9DN4 - chains C and D of the 3 polymer chains in the assembly; structure by X-ray diffraction, 1.90 A resolution.

== Chain C ==
Name: Fab BL3-6S97N light chain
Source organism: Mus musculus
Notes: antibody fragment or engineered binder
Amino-acid sequence (233 residues; row label = number of the first residue in the row):
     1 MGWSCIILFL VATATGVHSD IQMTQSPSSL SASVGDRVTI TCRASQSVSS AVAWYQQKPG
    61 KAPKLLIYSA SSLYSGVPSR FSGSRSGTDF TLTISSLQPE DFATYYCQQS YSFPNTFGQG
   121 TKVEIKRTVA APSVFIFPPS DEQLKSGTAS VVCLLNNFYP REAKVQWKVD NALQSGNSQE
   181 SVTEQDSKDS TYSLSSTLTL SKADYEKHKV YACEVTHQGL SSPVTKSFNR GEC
Not modelled in the structure: 1-19, 232-233
Disulfide bonds: Cys42-Cys107, Cys153-Cys213

== Chain D ==
Name: Fab BL3-6S97N heavy chain
Source organism: Mus musculus
Notes: antibody fragment or engineered binder
Amino-acid sequence (250 residues; each row starts with the number of its first residue):
     1 MGWSCIILFL VATATGVHSE VQLVESGGGL VQPGGSLRLS CAASGFYISY SSIHWVRQAP
    61 GKGLEWVASI SPYSGSTYYA DSVKGRFTIS ADTSKNTAYL QMNSLRAEDT AVYYCARQGY
   121 RRRSGRGFDY WGQGTLVTVS SASTKGPSVF PLAPSSKSTS GGTAALGCLV KDYFPEPVTV
   181 SWNSGALTSG VHTFPAVLQS SGLYSLSSVV TVPSSSLGTQ TYICNVNHKP SNTKVDKKVE
   241 PKSCHHHHHH
Not modelled in the structure: 1-19, 157-161, 242-250
Disulfide bonds: Cys41-Cys115, Cys168-Cys224

== Interface between chain C and chain D ==
Residue-residue contacts - 70 pairs, chain C then chain D:
  Asp20(C) - Asp81(D)
  Tyr55(C) - Gly127(D)
  Tyr55(C) - Phe128(D)  hydrogen bond (side chain-backbone)
  Tyr55(C) - Trp131(D)
  Gln57(C) - Gln58(D)  hydrogen bond
  Gln57(C) - Tyr114(D)  hydrogen bond
  Lys61(C) - Tyr114(D)
  Ala62(C) - Tyr114(D)  hydrophobic
  Ala62(C) - Trp131(D)  hydrophobic
  Ala62(C) - Gly132(D)
  Pro63(C) - Leu64(D)  hydrophobic
  Pro63(C) - Trp131(D)
  Leu65(C) - Phe128(D)
  Leu65(C) - Asp129(D)
  Tyr68(C) - Arg123(D)  hydrogen bond (side chain-backbone)
  Tyr68(C) - Ser124(D)
  Tyr68(C) - Gly125(D)
  Tyr74(C) - Asp129(D)
  Tyr106(C) - Gln58(D)  hydrogen bond
  Tyr106(C) - Lys62(D)
  Tyr106(C) - Gly63(D)
  Tyr106(C) - Leu64(D)  hydrophobic
  Gln108(C) - Phe128(D)
  Ser110(C) - Arg126(D)  hydrogen bond (backbone-side chain)
  Tyr111(C) - Arg126(D)
  Phe113(C) - Ser69(D)
  Phe113(C) - Tyr78(D)  hydrophobic
  Pro114(C) - Trp66(D)  hydrophobic
  Pro114(C) - Tyr79(D)
  Asn115(C) - His54(D)
  Asn115(C) - Trp66(D)
  Asn115(C) - Phe128(D)
  Phe117(C) - Val56(D)  hydrophobic
  Phe117(C) - Leu64(D)
  Phe117(C) - Trp66(D)
  Phe117(C) - Trp131(D)  hydrophobic
  Phe135(C) - Ala165(D)  hydrophobic
  Phe137(C) - Leu152(D)  hydrophobic
  Phe137(C) - Ala153(D)
  Phe137(C) - Ala165(D)
  Ser140(C) - Phe150(D)
  Ser140(C) - Pro151(D)
  Glu142(C) - Val149(D)
  Glu142(C) - Phe150(D)
  Glu142(C) - Pro151(D)
  Glu142(C) - Lys237(D)  salt bridge
  Gln143(C) - Phe150(D)
  Gln143(C) - Lys171(D)
  Ser150(C) - Leu169(D)
  Ser150(C) - Lys171(D)
  Val152(C) - Leu152(D)  hydrophobic
  Leu154(C) - Phe194(D)  hydrophobic
  Leu154(C) - Val209(D)  hydrophobic
  Asn156(C) - His192(D)
  Asn156(C) - Thr211(D)
  Asn157(C) - His192(D)  hydrogen bond
  Gln179(C) - Val197(D)
  Gln179(C) - Leu198(D)  hydrogen bond (side chain-backbone)
  Gln179(C) - Gln199(D)
  Glu180(C) - Val197(D)
  Ser181(C) - Phe194(D)
  Ser181(C) - Pro195(D)  hydrogen bond (side chain-backbone)
  Ser181(C) - Val197(D)
  Val182(C) - Pro195(D)
  Thr183(C) - Phe194(D)
  Ser193(C) - His192(D)  hydrogen bond
  Ser193(C) - Phe194(D)
  Leu194(C) - Phe194(D)
  Ser195(C) - Phe194(D)
  Ser195(C) - Ser207(D)  hydrogen bond
Also at the interface, not in a pair above, chain C (39 interface residues in all): Ala53, Ser69, Gln119, Thr148
Also at the interface, not in a pair above, chain D (44 interface residues in all): Glu65, Ala80, Tyr130, Leu166, Thr193

== In short ==
The interface between chain C and chain D involves 39 residues on one side and 44 on the other; the contacts
include 11 hydrogen bonds and 1 salt bridge. Polar contacts include Glu142(C)-Lys237(D), Tyr55(C)-Phe128(D)
and Gln57(C)-Gln58(D).
Chain C is Fab BL3-6S97N light chain and chain D is Fab BL3-6S97N heavy chain, both from Mus musculus; the
structure, Crystal structure of a SARS-CoV-2 20-mer RNA in complex with FAB BL3-6S97N, was determined by X-ray
diffraction.
